6HAK - chains A and P of the 4 polymer chains in the assembly; structure by X-ray diffraction, 3.95 A resolution.

# Chain A
Name: Gag-Pol polyprotein
Source organism: Human immunodeficiency virus type 1 BH10
Notes: EC 3.4.23.16, 2.7.7.49, 2.7.7.7, 3.1.26.13, 3.1.13.2, 2.7.7.-, 3.1.-.-
Reference sequence: P03366 (POL_HV1B1); residues 1-554 here correspond to UniProt positions 600-1153 (UniProt number = residue number + 599)
Chain sequence (556 residues; each row starts with the number of its first residue; numbers below 1 keep their minus sign (Met-1 is residue -1)):
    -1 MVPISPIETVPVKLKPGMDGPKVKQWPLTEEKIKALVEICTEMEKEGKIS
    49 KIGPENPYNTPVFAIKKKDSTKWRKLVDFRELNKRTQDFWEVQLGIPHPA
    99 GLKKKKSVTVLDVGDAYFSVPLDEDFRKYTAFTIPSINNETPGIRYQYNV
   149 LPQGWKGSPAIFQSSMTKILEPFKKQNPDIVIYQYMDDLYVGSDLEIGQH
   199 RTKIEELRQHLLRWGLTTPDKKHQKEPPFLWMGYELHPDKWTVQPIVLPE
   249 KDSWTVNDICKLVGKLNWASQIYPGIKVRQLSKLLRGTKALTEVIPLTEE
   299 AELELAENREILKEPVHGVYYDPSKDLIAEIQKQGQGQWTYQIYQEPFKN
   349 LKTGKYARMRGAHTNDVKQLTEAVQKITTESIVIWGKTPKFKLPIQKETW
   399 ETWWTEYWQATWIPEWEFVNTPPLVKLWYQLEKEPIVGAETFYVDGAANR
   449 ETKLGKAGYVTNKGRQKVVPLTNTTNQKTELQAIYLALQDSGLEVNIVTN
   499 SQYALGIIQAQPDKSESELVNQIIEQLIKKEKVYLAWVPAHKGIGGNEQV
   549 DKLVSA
Disordered / not traced: -1 to 0, 554
Construct notes: initiating methionine (-1); expression tag (0); engineered mutation Cys258 (Gln857 in P03366), Ser280 (Cys879 in P03366), Asn498 (Asp1097 in P03366)
Metal / ion sites: Mg2+: Asp443, Asp549
Curated features (UniProtKB/Swiss-Prot):
  - region: Phe227 to His235 (RT 'primer grip')
  - motif: Trp398 to Trp414 (Tryptophan repeat motif)
  - binding site (Mg(2+)): Asp110, Asp185, Asp186, Asp443, Glu478, Asp549
  - site: Trp401 (Essential for RT p66/p51 heterodimerization), Trp414 (Essential for RT p66/p51 heterodimerization), Phe440, Tyr441 (Cleavage)

# Chain P
Molecule: 17-nt RNA strand
Sequence (17 nucleotides; row label = number of the first residue in the row):
    60 UCCCUGUUCGGCCGCCA

# Interface between chain A and chain P
Pairs across the interface (10):
  Asp185(A) with A76(P), phosphate contact
  Asn255(A) with C72(P), hydrogen bond to the sugar
  Leu289(A) with C71(P), sugar contact
  Arg356(A) with G65(P), salt bridge to the phosphate
  Arg358(A) with G65(P), salt bridge to the phosphate
  Gly359(A) with U64(P), hydrogen bond to the phosphate
  Arg448(A) with U60(P), sugar contact
  Lys451(A) with C61(P), salt bridge to the phosphate
  Gln475(A) with C61(P), hydrogen bond to the sugar; C62(P), hydrogen bond to the sugar
Interface residues without a listed pair, chain A (13 interface residues in all): Gln151, Lys259, Ala360, Tyr501
Interface residues without a listed pair, chain P (10 interface residues in all): C63, G73

# Summary
Chain A and chain P form an interface of 13 and 10 residues respectively; the contacts include 4 hydrogen
bonds and 3 salt bridges. Polar contacts include Asn255(A)-C72(P), Gln475(A)-C61(P) and Gln475(A)-C62(P).
Asp443(A) and Asp549(A) coordinate Mg2+. UniProt lists 6 Mg2+-binding residues on chain A.
Chain A is Gag-Pol polyprotein (Human immunodeficiency virus type 1 BH10) and chain P is a 17-nt RNA strand;
the structure, Crystal structure of HIV-1 reverse transcriptase (RT) in complex with a double stranded RNA
represents the ..., was determined by X-ray diffraction.
